2ZP8 - chains C and J of the 10 polymer chains in the assembly; structure by X-ray diffraction, 3.20 A resolution.

== Chain C ==
Protein: Transcription attenuation protein mtrB
Organism: Bacillus stearothermophilus
Reference sequence: Q9X6J6 (MTRB_BACST); residues 3-76 here correspond to UniProt positions 1-74 (UniProt number = residue number - 2)
Chain sequence (74 residues; each row starts with the number of its first residue):
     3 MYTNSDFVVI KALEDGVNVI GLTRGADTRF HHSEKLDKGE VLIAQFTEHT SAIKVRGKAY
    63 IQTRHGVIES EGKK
Disordered / not traced: 3-6, 76
Small-molecule neighbours:
  - tryptophan (TRP), molecule 1: Val21, Ile22, Gly23, His33, His34, Ala46, Gln47, Thr49, His51, Thr52, Ile55
  - tryptophan (TRP), molecule 2: Thr25, Arg26, Gly27, Asp29, Thr30, Ser53, Ala54

== Chain J ==
Protein: Tryptophan RNA-binding attenuator protein-inhibitory protein
Organism: Bacillus subtilis
Reference sequence: O31466 (RTPA_BACSU); residue numbers follow UniProt; this construct covers 1-53
Chain sequence (53 residues; each row starts with the number of its first residue):
     1 MVIATDDLEV ACPKCERAGE IEGTPCPACS GKGVILTAQG YTLLDFIQKH LNK
Metal / ion sites: Zn2+: Cys12, Cys15, Cys26, Cys29

== How chain C and chain J interact ==
Contacting residue pairs - 9 pairs, chain C then chain J:
  Asp29(C) with Tyr41(J); Asp45(J)
  Thr30(C) with Ala38(J); Tyr41(J)
  Arg31(C) with Ala38(J); Thr42(J)
  Phe32(C) with Ala38(J); Gln39(J); Thr42(J), hydrogen bond (backbone-side chain)
Interface residues without a listed pair, chain C (5 interface residues in all): Leu24
Interface residues without a listed pair, chain J (6 interface residues in all): Thr37

== In short ==
5 residues of chain C face 6 of chain J across their interface, with 1 hydrogen bond. Its one hydrogen-bonded
contact is Phe32(C)-Thr42(J). Chain C binds tryptophan. Cys12(J), Cys15(J), Cys26(J) and Cys29(J) form the
Zn2+ site.
Here chain C is Transcription attenuation protein mtrB (Bacillus stearothermophilus) and chain J is Tryptophan
RNA-binding attenuator protein-inhibitory protein (Bacillus subtilis). Entry 2ZP8 (The Nature of the
TRAP:Anti-TRAP complex) was determined by X-ray diffraction, deposited together with 2ZP9.
